3P57 - chains A and P of the 13 polymer chains in the assembly; structure by X-ray diffraction, 2.19 A resolution.

Chain A:
Molecule: Myocyte-specific enhancer factor 2A
Source organism: Homo sapiens
Notes: fragment: N terminal domain
Reference sequence: Q02078 (MEF2A_HUMAN); numbering as in UniProt (aligned over 2-91)
Amino-acid sequence (90 residues; numbered 2 to 91; the number before each row is that of its first residue):
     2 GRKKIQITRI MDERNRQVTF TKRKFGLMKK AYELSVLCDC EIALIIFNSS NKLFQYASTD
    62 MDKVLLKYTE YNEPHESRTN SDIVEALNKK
Swiss-Prot annotation at these positions:
  - DNA-binding region: A58 to E86 (Mef2-type)
  - modified residue: S59 (Phosphoserine)

Chain P:
Molecule: Histone acetyltransferase p300
Source organism: Homo sapiens
Notes: EC 2.3.1.48
Reference sequence: Q09472 (EP300_HUMAN); residues 4-113 here correspond to UniProt positions 1726-1835 (UniProt number = residue number + 1722)
Amino-acid sequence (112 residues; numbered 2 to 113; the number before each row is that of its first residue):
     2 HMSPGDSRRL SIQRCIQSLV HACQCRNANC SLPSCQKMKR VVQHTKGCKR KTNGGCPICK
    62 QLIALCCYHA KHCQENKCPV PFCLNIKQKL RQQQLQHRLQ QAQMLRRRMA SM
Disordered / not traced: 50-56
Sequence notes: expression tag (2-3)
Metal / ion sites: Zn2+ site 1: H22, C26, C31, C36; Zn2+ site 2: H45, C49, C57, C60; Zn2+ site 3: H70, C74, C79, C84
Swiss-Prot annotation at these positions:
  - zinc finger: G6 to I87 (TAZ-type 2)
  - modified residue: S4 (Phosphoserine)
What the authors report for this chain:
  - mutagenesis - Q93A, Q93Y: unchanged binding to Myocyte-specific enhancer factor 2A (chain A)
  - mutagenesis - R9A/Y69A, Q18Y: increased binding to Myocyte-specific enhancer factor 2A (chain A)
  - mutagenesis - L11A/R15A/Q18A, L11R/R15A, L96A/L100A: decreased binding to Myocyte-specific enhancer factor 2A (chain A)

Chain A / chain P interface:
Contacting residue pairs (12; chain A residue first):
  D63(A) with R107(P), salt bridge
  L66(A) with L100(P), hydrophobic
  L67(A) with Q97(P); L100(P)
  Y69(A) with Q89(P); Q93(P)
  T70(A) with Q93(P), hydrogen bond (backbone-side chain); L96(P); Q97(P), hydrogen bond; L100(P)
  E71(A) with Q97(P)
  Y72(A) with Q93(P), hydrogen bond (backbone-side chain)
Interface residues without a listed pair, chain A (8 interface residues in all): N73
Interface residues without a listed pair, chain P (8 interface residues in all): K90, Q101
Interface features reported in the paper:
  - pairs named by the authors: Y69(A)-Q93(P) (hydrophobic contact), T70(A)-Q93(P) (backbone contact), Q89(P)-Y69(A) (hydrophobic contact), Q97(P)-T70(A) (hydrogen bond), R107(P)-D63(A) (salt bridge)
  - interface residues, chain P: L96(P), Q97(P), L100(P)

In short:
Chain A and chain P each contribute 8 residues to their interface, with 3 hydrogen bonds and 1 salt bridge.
Polar pairs include D63(A)-R107(P), T70(A)-Q93(P) and T70(A)-Q97(P). The paper describes hydrophobic contacts
between Y69(A) and Q93(P) and Q89(P) and Y69(A); a backbone contact between T70(A) and Q93(P); a hydrogen bond
between Q97(P) and T70(A). From the paper: L11A/R15A/Q18A, L11R/R15A and L96A/L100A of chain P reduce binding
to Myocyte-specific enhancer factor 2A (chain A); interface residues L96(P), Q97(P) and L100(P); 7
substitutions were tested in all.
Here chain A is Myocyte-specific enhancer factor 2A and chain P is Histone acetyltransferase p300, both from
Homo sapiens. Entry 3P57 (Crystal structure of the p300 TAZ2 domain bound to MEF2 on DNA) was determined by
X-ray diffraction.
